Entry 1J85 (X-ray diffraction, 2.00 A resolution); this record covers chain A.

[Chain A]
Protein: YibK
Organism: Haemophilus influenzae Rd
Notes: EC 2.1.1.-
UniProtKB: P44868 (Y766_HAEIN); residue numbers follow UniProt; this construct covers 1-160
Sequence (160 residues; each row starts with the number of its first residue):
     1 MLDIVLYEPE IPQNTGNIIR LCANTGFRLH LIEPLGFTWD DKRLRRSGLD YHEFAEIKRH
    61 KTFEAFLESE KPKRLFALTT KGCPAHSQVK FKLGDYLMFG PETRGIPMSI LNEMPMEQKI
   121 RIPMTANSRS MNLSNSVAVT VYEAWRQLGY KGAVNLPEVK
Not modelled in the structure: 157-160
UniProt features mapped onto this chain:
  - binding site (S-adenosyl-L-methionine): Leu78, Gly100, Ile122, Ser130

[In short]
Curated annotation (UniProt) lists 4 S-adenosyl-L-methionine-binding residues.
Chain A is YibK (Haemophilus influenzae Rd); the structure, Structure of YibK from Haemophilus influenzae
(HI0766), a truncated sequence homolog of tRNA (guanosine-2'-O-) methyltransferase (SpoU), was determined by
X-ray diffraction.
